PDB entry 7DUW | electron microscopy, 2.96 A resolution | chains A and B

== Chain A (and B) ==
Name: Bifunctional lysylphosphatidylglycerol flippase/synthetase MprF
From: Rhizobium tropici
Notes: chain B of this document is another copy of the same molecule, construct and numbering; everything in this record applies to it too
Reference sequence: A0A6P1C618 (A0A6P1C618_RHITR); residue numbers follow UniProt; this construct covers 1-869
Chain sequence (882 residues; numbered 1 to 882; the number before each row is that of its first residue):
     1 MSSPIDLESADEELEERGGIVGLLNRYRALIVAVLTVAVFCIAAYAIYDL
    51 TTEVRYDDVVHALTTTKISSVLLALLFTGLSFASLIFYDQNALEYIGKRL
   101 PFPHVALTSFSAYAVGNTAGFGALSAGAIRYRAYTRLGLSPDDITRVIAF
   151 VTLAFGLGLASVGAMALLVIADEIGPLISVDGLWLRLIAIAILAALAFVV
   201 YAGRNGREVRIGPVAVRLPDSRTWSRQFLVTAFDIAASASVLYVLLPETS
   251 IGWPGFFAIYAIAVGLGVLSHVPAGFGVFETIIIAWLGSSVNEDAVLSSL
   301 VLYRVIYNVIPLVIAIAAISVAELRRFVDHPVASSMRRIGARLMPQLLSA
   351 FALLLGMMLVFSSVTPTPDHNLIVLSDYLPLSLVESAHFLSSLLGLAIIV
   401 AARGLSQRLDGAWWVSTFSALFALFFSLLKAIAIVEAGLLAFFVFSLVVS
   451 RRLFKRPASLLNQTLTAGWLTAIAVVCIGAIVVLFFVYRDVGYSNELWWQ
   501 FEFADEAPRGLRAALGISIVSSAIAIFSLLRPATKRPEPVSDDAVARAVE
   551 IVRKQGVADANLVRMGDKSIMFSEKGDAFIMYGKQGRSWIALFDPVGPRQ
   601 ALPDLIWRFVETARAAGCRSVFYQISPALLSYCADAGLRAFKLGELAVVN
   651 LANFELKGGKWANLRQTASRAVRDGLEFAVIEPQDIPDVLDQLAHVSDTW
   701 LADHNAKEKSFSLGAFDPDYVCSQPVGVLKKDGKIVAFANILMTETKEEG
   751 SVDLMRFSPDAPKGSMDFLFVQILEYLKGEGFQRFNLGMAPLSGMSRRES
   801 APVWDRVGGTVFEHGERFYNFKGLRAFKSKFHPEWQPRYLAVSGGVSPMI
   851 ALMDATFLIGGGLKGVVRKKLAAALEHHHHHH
Not modelled in the structure: 1-23, 326-333, 531-539, 861-882
Differences from the reference sequence: expression tag (870-882)
Residues lining bound ligands:
  - EV9 ([(2R)-3-[[(2S)-3-[(2S)-2,6-bis(azanyl)hexanoyl]oxy-2-oxidanyl-propoxy]-oxidanyl-phosphoryl]oxy-2-hexadecanoyloxy-propyl] hexadecanoate), molecule 1: Phe40, Ala44, Ile47, Val60, Thr64, Thr118, Pro273, Ala274, Phe276, Gly277, Glu280, Leu297, Leu300, Val301, Arg304, Val305, Asn308, Val309, Leu353, Leu354, Met357, Met358, Phe361, Ser362, Thr365, Pro368, Ala433, Ile434, Val435, Glu436, Leu439, Val475, Val476, Gly479, Val482, Val483
  - EV9, molecule 2: Ser81, Leu85, Tyr113, Gly116, Asn117, Ala126, Thr152, Phe155, Gly156, Leu159, Ala160, Gly163, Ala164, Leu167, Ile188, Ile192, Asp234, Ser238, Tyr260, Ala261, Ile262, Val264, Gly265, Val268, Leu269, His271, Ala274, Arg304, Tyr307
  - J4U ((2R,3S,4S,5S,6S)-2-(hydroxymethyl)-6-[(2R,3S,4R,5R,6R)-2-(hydroxymethyl)-6-[2-[[(2R,3S,4R,5R,6S)-6-(hydroxymethyl)-5-[(2S,3R,4S,5S,6R)-6-(hydroxymethyl)-3,4,5-tris(oxidanyl)oxan-2-yl]oxy-3,4-bis(oxidanyl)oxan-2-yl]oxymethyl]-4-[(1R,2R,4S,5'R,6R,7R,8R,9S,12S,13R,16S)-5',7,9,13-tetramethylspiro[5-oxapentacyclo[10.8.0.02,9.04,8.013,18]icos-18-ene-6,2'-oxane]-16-yl]oxy-butoxy]-4,5-bis(oxidanyl)oxan-3-yl]oxy-oxane-3,4,5-triol), molecule 1: Leu73, Phe77, Ala236, Ser240, Tyr243, Val244, Glu248, Trp253
  - J4U, molecule 2: Met165, Leu168, Val169, Asp172, Pro176, Ser179, Val180, Asp181, Gly182, Leu183, Trp184, Arg186
  - phosphatidylglycerol (PGT; (1S)-2-{[{[(2R)-2,3-dihydroxypropyl]oxy}(hydroxy)phosphoryl]oxy}-1-[(palmitoyloxy)methyl]ethyl stearate), molecule 1: Phe87, Asn91, Glu94, Val162, Arg222, Arg226, Leu229, Val230, Ala232, Phe233, Ala236, Phe257
  - phosphatidylglycerol (PGT), molecule 2: Phe150, Leu153, Ala154, Leu157, Ser161, Met165, Ala197, Val200, Tyr201, Arg204, Asn205, Leu218, Pro219, Asp220, Ser221, Arg222, Trp224, Gln227, Phe228
What the authors report for this chain:
  - contacts within the chain: Phe121-Pro273 (hydrophobic contact), Thr118-Ala274 (hydrogen bond), Glu280-Arg304 (salt bridge), Ala274-Arg304 (hydrogen bond), Gly275-Arg304 (hydrogen bond)
  - binding site for EV9: Asn117, Phe155, Asp234, Ser238, His271, Ala274, Phe276, Arg304, Tyr307
  - mutagenesis - D234A, R304A: decreased binding to EV9
  - mutagenesis - Y303A, Y307A: unchanged binding to EV9
  - mutagenesis - D234A, E280K (30-fold), E280Q (30-fold), Y303A, R304A, Y307A (1.5-fold): increased catalytic activity on LysPG
  - mutagenesis - E280K, E280Q: decreased expression
  - mutagenesis - E280A: abolished expression

== How chain A and chain B interact ==
Residue-residue contacts (21; chain A residue first):
  Val169(A) - Trp253(B)  hydrophobic
  Val169(A) - Pro254(B)
  Asp220(A) - Arg222(B)  salt bridge
  Ser221(A) - Arg226(B)
  Arg222(A) - Asp220(B)  salt bridge
  Arg222(A) - Arg222(B)
  Arg222(A) - Thr223(B)  hydrogen bond
  Arg222(A) - Arg226(B)
  Thr223(A) - Arg222(B)  hydrogen bond
  Trp224(A) - Leu229(B)  hydrophobic
  Ser225(A) - Arg226(B)
  Ser225(A) - Leu229(B)
  Arg226(A) - Ser221(B)
  Arg226(A) - Arg222(B)
  Arg226(A) - Ser225(B)
  Leu229(A) - Trp224(B)  hydrophobic
  Leu229(A) - Ser225(B)
  Leu229(A) - Leu229(B)  hydrophobic
  Trp253(A) - Val169(B)  hydrophobic
  Pro254(A) - Val169(B)
  Pro254(A) - Pro254(B)  hydrophobic
Other interface residues (no listed pair), chain A (13 interface residues in all): Ile170, Phe228
Other interface residues (no listed pair), chain B (13 interface residues in all): Ile170, Phe228

== In short ==
Chain A and chain B each contribute 13 residues to their interface, with 2 hydrogen bonds and 2 salt bridges.
Polar pairs include Asp220(A)-Arg222(B) and Arg222(A)-Thr223(B). From the paper: a binding site for EV9 at
Asn117(A), Phe155(A) and Asp234(A) among others; D234A, E280K and E280Q of chain A, among others, increase
catalytic activity on LysPG; 7 substitutions were tested in all.
Chain A and chain B are both Bifunctional lysylphosphatidylglycerol flippase/synthetase MprF (Rhizobium
tropici); the structure, Cryo-EM structure of the multiple peptide resistance factor (MprF) loaded with two
lysyl-phosphatidylglycerol molecules, was determined by electron microscopy together with 6LV0 and 6LVF from
the same study.
